1Q52 - chains A and E of the 6 polymer chains in the assembly; structure by X-ray diffraction, 1.80 A resolution.

# Chain A (and E)
Molecule: menB
From: Mycobacterium tuberculosis
Notes: EC 4.1.3.36; chain E of this document is another copy of the same molecule, construct and numbering; everything in this record applies to it too
UniProtKB: O06414 (O06414_MYCTU); residues 1-314 here = UniProt positions 1-314
Amino-acid sequence (314 residues; each row starts with the number of its first residue):
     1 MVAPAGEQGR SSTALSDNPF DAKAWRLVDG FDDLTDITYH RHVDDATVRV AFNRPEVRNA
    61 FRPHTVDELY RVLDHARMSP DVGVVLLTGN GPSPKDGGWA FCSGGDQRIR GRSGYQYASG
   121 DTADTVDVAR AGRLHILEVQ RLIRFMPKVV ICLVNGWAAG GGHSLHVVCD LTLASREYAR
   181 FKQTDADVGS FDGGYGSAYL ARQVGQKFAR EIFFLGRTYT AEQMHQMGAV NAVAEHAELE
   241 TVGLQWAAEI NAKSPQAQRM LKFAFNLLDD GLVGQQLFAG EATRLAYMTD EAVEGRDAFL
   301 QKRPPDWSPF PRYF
Unresolved in the structure: 1-17, 107-134

# Chain A / chain E interface
Residue-residue contacts (69):
  Ala46(A) with Arg312(E)
  Arg77(A) with Phe314(E)
  Met78(A) with Phe314(E), hydrophobic
  Pro80(A) with Arg312(E), hydrogen bond (backbone-side chain)
  Asp81(A) with Arg312(E)
  Val82(A) with Arg312(E)
  Gly83(A) with Arg312(E)
  Pro147(A) with Tyr313(E); Phe314(E), hydrophobic
  Ala252(A) with Trp307(E), hydrogen bond (backbone-side chain)
  Lys253(A) with Trp307(E), hydrogen bond (backbone-side chain)
  Ser254(A) with Glu291(E), hydrogen bond; Trp307(E)
  Pro255(A) with Glu291(E); Trp307(E)
  Gln256(A) with Thr289(E), hydrogen bond; Glu291(E), hydrogen bond (backbone-side chain)
  Arg259(A) with Pro311(E); Tyr313(E)
  Met260(A) with Ala282(E), hydrophobic
  Ala264(A) with Gln275(E), hydrogen bond (backbone-side chain)
  Leu267(A) with Gln275(E)
  Leu268(A) with Leu268(E), hydrophobic; Gly271(E); Leu272(E), hydrophobic; Gln275(E)
  Gly271(A) with Leu268(E)
  Leu272(A) with Leu268(E), hydrophobic
  Gln275(A) with Ala264(E), hydrogen bond (side chain-backbone); Leu267(E); Leu268(E)
  Phe278(A) with Phe278(E), hydrophobic; Ala279(E), hydrophobic
  Ala279(A) with Phe278(E), hydrophobic
  Ala282(A) with Leu285(E)
  Arg284(A) with Tyr313(E); Phe314(E)
  Leu285(A) with Ala282(E); Leu285(E), hydrophobic; Ala286(E); Thr289(E)
  Ala286(A) with Leu285(E)
  Met288(A) with Thr289(E)
  Thr289(A) with Gln256(E), hydrogen bond; Leu285(E); Met288(E)
  Glu291(A) with Ser254(E), hydrogen bond; Pro255(E); Gln256(E), hydrogen bond (side chain-backbone)
  Trp307(A) with Ala252(E), hydrogen bond (side chain-backbone); Lys253(E), hydrogen bond (side chain-backbone); Ser254(E); Pro255(E)
  Pro311(A) with Arg259(E)
  Arg312(A) with Ala46(E); Pro80(E), hydrogen bond (backbone-backbone); Asp81(E), hydrogen bond (side chain-backbone); Val82(E); Gly83(E); Asn251(E); Pro255(E); Arg259(E)
  Tyr313(A) with Pro147(E); Arg259(E); Arg284(E)
  Phe314(A) with Arg77(E); Met78(E), hydrophobic; Pro147(E), hydrophobic; Arg284(E), hydrogen bond (backbone-side chain)
Interface residues without a listed pair, chain A (38 interface residues in all): Asn251, Ala257, Pro305
Interface residues without a listed pair, chain E (38 interface residues in all): Ala257, Met260, Phe310

# Summary
Chain A and chain E each contribute 38 residues to their interface, with 16 hydrogen bonds. Polar pairs
include Pro80(A)-Arg312(E), Ala252(A)-Trp307(E) and Lys253(A)-Trp307(E).
Chain A and chain E are both menB (Mycobacterium tuberculosis); the structure, Crystal Structure of
Mycobacterium tuberculosis MenB, a Key Enzyme in Vitamin K2 Biosynthesis, was determined by X-ray diffraction,
deposited together with 1Q51.
